Entry 8W7M (electron microscopy, 4.12 A resolution (low resolution: residue-level contacts below are approximate; hydrogen-bond / salt-bridge calls are withheld)); this record covers chains 2 and 6 of the 16 polymer chains in the assembly.

[Chain 2]
Protein: DNA replication licensing factor MCM2
From: Saccharomyces cerevisiae
UniProt: A0A6A5Q1S9 (A0A6A5Q1S9_YEASX); residues 1-868 here = UniProt positions 1-868
Sequence (868 residues; numbered 1 to 868; the number before each row is that of its first residue):
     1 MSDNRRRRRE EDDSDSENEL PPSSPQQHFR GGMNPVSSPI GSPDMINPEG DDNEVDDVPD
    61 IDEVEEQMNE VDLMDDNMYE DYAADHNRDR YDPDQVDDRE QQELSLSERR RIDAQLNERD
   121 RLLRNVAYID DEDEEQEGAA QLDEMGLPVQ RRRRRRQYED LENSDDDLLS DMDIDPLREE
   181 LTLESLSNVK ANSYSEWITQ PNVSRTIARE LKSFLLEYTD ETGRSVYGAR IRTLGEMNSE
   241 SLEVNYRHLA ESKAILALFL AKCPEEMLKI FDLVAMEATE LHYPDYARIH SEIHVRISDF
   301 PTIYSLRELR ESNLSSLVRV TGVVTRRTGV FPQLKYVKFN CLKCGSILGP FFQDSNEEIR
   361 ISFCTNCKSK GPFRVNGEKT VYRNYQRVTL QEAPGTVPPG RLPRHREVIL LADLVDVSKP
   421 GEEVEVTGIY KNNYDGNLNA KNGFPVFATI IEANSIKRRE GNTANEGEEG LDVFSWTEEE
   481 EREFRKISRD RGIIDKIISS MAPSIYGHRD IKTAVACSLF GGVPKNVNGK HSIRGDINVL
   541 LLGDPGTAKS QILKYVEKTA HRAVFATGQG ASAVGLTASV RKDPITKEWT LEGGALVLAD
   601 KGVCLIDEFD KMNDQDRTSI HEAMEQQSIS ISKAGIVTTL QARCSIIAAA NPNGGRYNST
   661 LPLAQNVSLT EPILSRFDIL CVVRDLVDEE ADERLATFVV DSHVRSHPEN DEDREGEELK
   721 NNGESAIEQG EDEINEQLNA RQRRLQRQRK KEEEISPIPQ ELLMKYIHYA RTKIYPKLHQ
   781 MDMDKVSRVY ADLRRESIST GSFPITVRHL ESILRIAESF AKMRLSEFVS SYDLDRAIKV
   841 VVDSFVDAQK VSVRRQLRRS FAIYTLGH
Unresolved in the structure: 1-178, 460-473, 528-531, 584-587, 610-613, 711-744, 801-803
Metal / ion sites: Zn2+: C341, C344, C364, C367
Residues lining bound ligands: ADP (adenosine-5'-diphosphate): S504, I505, Y506, H508, D544, P545, G546, T547, A548, K549, S550, Q551, L695, F698, V699

[Chain 6]
Protein: DNA replication licensing factor MCM6
From: Saccharomyces cerevisiae S288C
Notes: EC 3.6.4.12
UniProt: P53091 (MCM6_YEAST); residue numbers follow UniProt; this construct covers 1-1017
Sequence (1017 residues; each row starts with the number of its first residue):
     1 MSSPFPADTP SSNRPSNSSP PPSSIGAGFG SSSGLDSQIG SRLHFPSSSQ PHVSNSQTGP
    61 FVNDSTQFSS QRLQTDGSAT NDMEGNEPAR SFKSRALNHV KKVDDVTGEK VREAFEQFLE
   121 DFSVQSTDTG EVEKVYRAQI EFMKIYDLNT IYIDYQHLSM RENGALAMAI SEQYYRFLPF
   181 LQKGLRRVVR KYAPELLNTS DSLKRSEGDE GQADEDEQQD DDMNGSSLPR DSGSSAAPGN
   241 GTSAMATRSI TTSTSPEQTE RVFQISFFNL PTVHRIRDIR SEKIGSLLSI SGTVTRTSEV
   301 RPELYKASFT CDMCRAIVDN VEQSFKYTEP TFCPNPSCEN RAFWTLNVTR SRFLDWQKVR
   361 IQENANEIPT GSMPRTLDVI LRGDSVERAK PGDRCKFTGV EIVVPDVTQL GLPGVKPSST
   421 LDTRGISKTT EGLNSGVTGL RSLGVRDLTY KISFLACHVI SIGSNIGASS PDANSNNRET
   481 ELQMAANLQA NNVYQDNERD QEVFLNSLSS DEINELKEMV KDEHIYDKLV RSIAPAVFGH
   541 EAVKKGILLQ MLGGVHKSTV EGIKLRGDIN ICVVGDPSTS KSQFLKYVVG FAPRSVYTSG
   601 KASSAAGLTA AVVRDEEGGD YTIEAGALML ADNGICCIDE FDKMDISDQV AIHEAMEQQT
   661 ISIAKAGIHA TLNARTSILA AANPVGGRYN RKLSLRGNLN MTAPIMSRFD LFFVILDDCN
   721 EKIDTELASH IVDLHMKRDE AIEPPFSAEQ LRRYIKYART FKPILTKEAR SYLVEKYKEL
   781 RKDDAQGFSR SSYRITVRQL ESMIRLSEAI ARANCVDEIT PSFIAEAYDL LRQSIIRVDV
   841 DDVEMDEEFD NIESQSHAAS GNNDDNDDGT GSGVITSEPP ADIEEGQSEA TARPGTSEKK
   901 KTTVTYDKYV SMMNMIVRKI AEVDREGAEE LTAVDIVDWY LLQKENDLGS LAEYWEERRL
   961 AFKVIKRLVK DRILMEIHGT RHNLRDLENE ENENNKTVYV IHPNCEVLDQ LEPQDSS
Unresolved in the structure: 1-101, 201-254, 413-433, 441-442, 464-499, 617-619, 786-791, 837-1017
Metal / ion sites: Zn2+: C311, C314, C333, C338
Residues lining bound ligands: ADP (adenosine-5'-diphosphate): R708, V797, R798, E801

[Interface between chain 2 and chain 6]
Pairs across the interface (113; chain 2 residue first):
  V189(2) with S255(6); P256(6)
  A191(2) with P256(6); E257(6)
  N192(2) with P256(6); E257(6)
  S193(2) with P256(6)
  Y194(2) with S255(6); P256(6)
  R307(2) with E387(6)
  R310(2) with V300(6); D355(6); V386(6); E387(6)
  E311(2) with F353(6); D355(6)
  L314(2) with P302(6)
  T325(2) with I668(6)
  R326(2) with I668(6)
  R360(2) with D312(6)
  S362(2) with F343(6)
  P394(2) with T671(6)
  P399(2) with N633(6)
  G400(2) with D632(6); N633(6)
  R401(2) with E387(6)
  L402(2) with A625(6)
  P403(2) with L672(6)
  R404(2) with T297(6); S298(6); E299(6)
  H405(2) with E299(6)
  R406(2) with E299(6)
  Y434(2) with Y327(6); L412(6)
  G436(2) with L412(6)
  L438(2) with R301(6)
  N439(2) with F325(6); K326(6); Y327(6); V407(6); L412(6)
  K441(2) with D615(6); E616(6)
  N442(2) with R301(6); W356(6)
  G443(2) with F325(6)
  F444(2) with E303(6); F325(6); W356(6); I380(6)
  P445(2) with E303(6); L304(6); Q323(6); S324(6); F325(6)
  V446(2) with R301(6); P302(6); E303(6); W356(6)
  F447(2) with P302(6); L304(6); L346(6); F353(6)
  T449(2) with P302(6)
  P503(2) with E561(6)
  S504(2) with E561(6); I563(6)
  G546(2) with R798(6)
  K554(2) with Q658(6)
  K558(2) with E561(6); G562(6)
  F565(2) with Q658(6)
  T567(2) with E654(6)
  Q569(2) with V650(6)
  G570(2) with E654(6); K665(6)
  A571(2) with K665(6)
  S572(2) with K665(6)
  R581(2) with Y621(6); A666(6); G667(6)
  D685(2) with R781(6); S792(6); I795(6)
  L686(2) with R781(6)
  V687(2) with R781(6); S792(6)
  E689(2) with K778(6)
  D692(2) with R781(6)
  E693(2) with K778(6)
  A696(2) with V774(6); Y777(6); L800(6)
  T697(2) with V774(6)
  V699(2) with V797(6); L800(6)
  V700(2) with V774(6)
  H703(2) with K557(6); I804(6)
  V704(2) with L765(6); R770(6)
  S706(2) with K557(6); T559(6); L565(6)
  H707(2) with V555(6); K557(6); K762(6); P763(6); I764(6)
  P708(2) with V555(6); K762(6)
  E709(2) with I764(6)
Other interface residues (no listed pair), chain 2 (73 interface residues in all): S187, K190, N432, A440, P545, S550, Q551, Y555, E592, E608, K751
Other interface residues (no listed pair), chain 6 (82 interface residues in all): V348, L354, Q357, K358, P391, I402, T408, H556, S558, V560, M629, E657, H669, N673, S707, L773, T796, E801

[In short]
The interface between chain 2 and chain 6 involves 73 residues on one side and 82 on the other. ADP is bound
between chain 2 and chain 6. C341(2), C344(2), C364(2) and C367(2) form the Zn2+ site.
Here chain 2 is DNA replication licensing factor MCM2 (Saccharomyces cerevisiae) and chain 6 is DNA
replication licensing factor MCM6 (Saccharomyces cerevisiae S288C). Entry 8W7M (Yeast replisome in state V)
was determined by electron microscopy, deposited together with 8W7S, 8KG6, 8KG8 and 8KG9.
